PDB entry 6ZCK | electron microscopy, 2.70 A resolution | chains A and D of the 4 polymer chains in the assembly

# Chain A
Protein: Capsid protein VP1
Organism: Coxsackievirus B4 (strain E2)
Reference sequence: Q86887 (POLG_CXB4E); residues 2-272 here correspond to UniProt positions 579-849 (UniProt number = residue number + 577)
Amino-acid sequence (271 residues; row label = number of the first residue in the row):
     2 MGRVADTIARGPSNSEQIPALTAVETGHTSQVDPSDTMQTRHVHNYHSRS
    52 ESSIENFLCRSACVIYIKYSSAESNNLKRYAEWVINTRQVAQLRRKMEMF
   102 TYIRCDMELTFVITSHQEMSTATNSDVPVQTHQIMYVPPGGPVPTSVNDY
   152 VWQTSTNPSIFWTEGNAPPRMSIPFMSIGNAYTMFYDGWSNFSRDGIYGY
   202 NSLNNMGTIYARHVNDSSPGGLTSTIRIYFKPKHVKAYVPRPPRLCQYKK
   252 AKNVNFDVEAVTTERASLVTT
Construct notes: variant Leu110 (Gln687 in Q86887), Asp127 (Val704 in Q86887), Pro241 (Arg818 in Q86887), Arg242 (Pro819 in Q86887), Pro244 (Arg821 in Q86887)
Residues lining bound ligands: QFW (4-[(6-propoxynaphthalen-2-yl)sulfonylamino]benzoic acid): Cys64, Tyr67, Asn149, Asp150, Tyr151, Trp153, Gln154, Arg213, Arg228, Tyr230
Swiss-Prot annotation at these positions:
  - site: Thr272 (Cleavage)
From the paper describing this entry:
  - binding site for QFW: Cys64, Tyr67

# Chain D
Protein: Capsid protein VP4
Organism: Coxsackievirus B4 (strain E2)
Reference sequence: Q86887 (POLG_CXB4E); residues 0-68 here correspond to UniProt positions 1-69 (UniProt number = residue number + 1)
Amino-acid sequence (69 residues; row label = number of the first residue in the row; numbering starts at 0):
     0 MGAQVSTQKTGAHETSLSASGNSIIHYTNINYYKDAASNSANRQDFTQDP
    50 SKFTEPVKDVMIKSLPALN
Unresolved in the structure: 0-1, 13-22
Construct notes: variant Ser19 (Thr20 in Q86887)
Swiss-Prot annotation at these positions:
  - site: Asn68 (Cleavage)
  - lipidation: Gly1 (N-myristoyl glycine)

# How chain A and chain D interact
Residue-residue contacts (46):
  Met2(A) - Phe45(D)
  Gly3(A) - Phe45(D)
  Arg4(A) - Gly10(D)
  Arg4(A) - Ala11(D)
  Gln18(A) - Ser63(D)  hydrogen bond
  Ile19(A) - Lys62(D)
  Ile19(A) - Ser63(D)  hydrogen bond (backbone-backbone)
  Ile19(A) - Pro65(D)
  Pro20(A) - Lys62(D)
  Ala24(A) - Ala66(D)
  Ala24(A) - Leu67(D)  hydrophobic
  Thr27(A) - Met60(D)
  His29(A) - Thr53(D)
  His29(A) - Glu54(D)  salt bridge
  His29(A) - Val56(D)
  His29(A) - Met60(D)
  Thr30(A) - Thr53(D)  hydrogen bond (backbone-backbone)
  Gln32(A) - Thr53(D)
  Gln32(A) - Glu54(D)
  Gln32(A) - Lys62(D)  hydrogen bond (backbone-side chain)
  Val33(A) - Lys62(D)
  Asp37(A) - Lys62(D)  salt bridge
  Tyr47(A) - His12(D)  hydrogen bond
  Ser49(A) - Lys8(D)
  Arg50(A) - Gln47(D)  hydrogen bond
  Ser51(A) - Lys8(D)  hydrogen bond
  Ser51(A) - Phe45(D)
  Ser54(A) - Asp44(D)  hydrogen bond (side chain-backbone)
  Ser54(A) - Phe45(D)
  Glu56(A) - Asn41(D)
  Asn57(A) - Arg42(D)  hydrogen bond (side chain-backbone)
  Cys60(A) - Ala40(D)  hydrophobic
  Cys60(A) - Arg42(D)  hydrogen bond (backbone-side chain)
  Asp107(A) - Ala36(D)
  Ser173(A) - Ala36(D)  hydrogen bond (side chain-backbone)
  Ser173(A) - Ser37(D)
  Pro175(A) - Ala36(D)  hydrophobic
  Lys234(A) - Ala36(D)  hydrogen bond (side chain-backbone)
  Lys234(A) - Ser37(D)
  Lys234(A) - Asn38(D)  hydrogen bond (side chain-backbone)
  His235(A) - Ala35(D)
  His235(A) - Asn38(D)  hydrogen bond (side chain-backbone)
  His235(A) - Ser39(D)
  His235(A) - Ala40(D)
  His235(A) - Asn41(D)  hydrogen bond
  Pro241(A) - Phe52(D)
Other interface residues (no listed pair), chain A (31 interface residues in all): Thr23, Gly28, Asp34, Ile174
Other interface residues (no listed pair), chain D (27 interface residues in all): Pro55, Leu64

# In short
The interface between chain A and chain D involves 31 residues on one side and 27 on the other; the contacts
include 15 hydrogen bonds and 2 salt bridges. Polar contacts include His29(A)-Glu54(D), Asp37(A)-Lys62(D) and
Gln18(A)-Ser63(D). Chain A binds compound QFW. From the paper: a binding site for QFW at Cys64(A) and
Tyr67(A).
Here chain A is Capsid protein VP1 and chain D is Capsid protein VP4, both from Coxsackievirus B4 (strain E2).
Entry 6ZCK (Coxsackievirus B4 in complex with capsid binder compound 48) was determined by electron microscopy
(same publication as 6ZCL and 6ZMS).
